Entry 3TZV (X-ray diffraction, 3.06 A resolution); this record covers chains C and G of the 4 polymer chains in the assembly.

Chain C:
Name: Antigen-presenting glycoprotein CD1d
Organism: Homo sapiens
Reference sequence: P15813 (CD1D_HUMAN); the author numbering skips numbers that UniProt does not, so the offset changes along the chain: 3-197 = UniProt 21-215; 199-278 = UniProt 216-295
Chain sequence (276 residues; each row starts with the number of its first residue; note: 1 number in that range is skipped by the numbering (no residue carries it; nothing is unmodelled there)):
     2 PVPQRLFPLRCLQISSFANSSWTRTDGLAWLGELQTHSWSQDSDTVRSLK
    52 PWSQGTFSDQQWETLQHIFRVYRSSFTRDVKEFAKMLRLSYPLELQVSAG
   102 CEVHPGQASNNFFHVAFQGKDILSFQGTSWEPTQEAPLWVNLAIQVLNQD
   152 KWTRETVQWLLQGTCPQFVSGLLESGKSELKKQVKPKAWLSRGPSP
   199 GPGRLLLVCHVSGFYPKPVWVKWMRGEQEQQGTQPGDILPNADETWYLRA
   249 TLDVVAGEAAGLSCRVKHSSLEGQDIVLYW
Not modelled in the structure: 2-7, 199-202, 254-256
Sequence notes: expression tag (2); engineered mutation Gln42 (Asn60 in P15813), Gln108 (Asn126 in P15813), Gln163 (Asn181 in P15813)
Disulfides: Cys102-Cys166, Cys207-Cys262
Covalently attached groups: glycan linked to Asn20
Residues lining bound ligands: LSC ((4R,7R,18E)-4,7-dihydroxy-N,N,N-trimethyl-10-oxo-3,5,9-trioxa-4-phosphaheptacos-18-en-1-aminium 4-oxide): His68, Ile69, Val72, Tyr73, Ser76, Phe77, Asp80, Leu90, Leu96, Val116, Phe118, Ile123, Leu124, Trp131, Leu148, Trp153, Thr154
Curated features (UniProtKB/Swiss-Prot):
  - binding site (a D-galactosylceramide): Asp80, Asp151 to Thr154
  - glycosylation: Asn20 (N-linked (GlcNAc...) asparagine)
From the paper describing this entry:
  - binding site for LSC: His68, Trp153
  - conformationally variable residues (side-chain flip): Trp153

Chain G:
Name: Invariant Natural Killer T Cell Receptor chain A
Organism: Homo sapiens
Notes: engineered mutation(s): T164C, C211A
Chain sequence (213 residues; each row starts with the number of its first residue; numbers below 1 keep their minus sign (Met-2 is residue -2)):
    -2 MGKNQVEQSPQSLIILEGKNCTLQCNYTVSPFSNLRWYKQDTGRGPVSLT
    48 IMTFSENTKSNGRYTATLDADTKQSSLHITASQLSDSASYICVVSDRGST
    98 LGRLYFGRGTQLTVWPDIQNPDPAVYQLRDSKSSDKSVCLFTDFDSQTNV
   148 SQSKDSDVYITDKCVLDMRSMDFKSNSAVAWSNKSDFACANAFNNSIIPE
   198 DTFFPSPESSALE
Not modelled in the structure: -2 to 0, 150, 182, 204-210
Disulfides: Cys22-Cys89, Cys136-Cys186
Residues lining bound ligands: LSC ((4R,7R,18E)-4,7-dihydroxy-N,N,N-trimethyl-10-oxo-3,5,9-trioxa-4-phosphaheptacos-18-en-1-aminium 4-oxide): Val26, Ser27, Pro28, Phe29, Phe51, Lys70
From the paper describing this entry:
  - binding site for LSC: Ser27, Pro28, Phe29, Phe51

How chain C and chain G interact:
Contacting residue pairs (17):
  Val72(C) - Ser27(G)
  Val72(C) - Pro28(G)
  Ser76(C) - Pro28(G)
  Ser76(C) - Arg94(G)  hydrogen bond (backbone-side chain)
  Arg79(C) - Asp93(G)  salt bridge
  Arg79(C) - Arg94(G)
  Arg79(C) - Leu98(G)  hydrogen bond (side chain-backbone)
  Arg79(C) - Arg100(G)
  Arg79(C) - Tyr102(G)
  Asp80(C) - Arg94(G)  salt bridge
  Asp80(C) - Leu98(G)
  Glu83(C) - Leu98(G)
  Phe84(C) - Leu98(G)  hydrophobic
  Met87(C) - Thr97(G)
  Met87(C) - Leu98(G)  hydrophobic
  Gln150(C) - Ser96(G)
  Trp153(C) - Phe51(G)  hydrophobic
Also at the interface, not in a pair above, chain C (11 interface residues in all): Val147, Asp151
Also at the interface, not in a pair above, chain G (12 interface residues in all): Gly95, Gly99

In short:
Chain C and chain G form an interface of 11 and 12 residues respectively; the contacts include 2 hydrogen
bonds and 2 salt bridges. Polar pairs include Arg79(C)-Asp93(G), Asp80(C)-Arg94(G) and Ser76(C)-Arg94(G). From
the paper: a binding site for LSC at His68(C), Trp153(C) and Ser27(G) among others; conformational variability
at Trp153(C).
Here chain C is Antigen-presenting glycoprotein CD1d and chain G is Invariant Natural Killer T Cell Receptor
chain A, both from Homo sapiens. Entry 3TZV (Crystal structure of an iNKT TCR in complex with
CD1d-lysophosphatidylcholine) was determined by X-ray diffraction, deposited together with 3TYF and 3U0P.
